8D71 - chains A and B; structure by X-ray diffraction, 2.50 A resolution.

Chain A:
Name: Protein argonaute-2
From: Homo sapiens
Notes: EC 3.1.26.-
UniProtKB: Q9UKV8 (AGO2_HUMAN); residues 1-859 here = UniProt positions 1-859
Sequence (859 residues; each row starts with the number of its first residue):
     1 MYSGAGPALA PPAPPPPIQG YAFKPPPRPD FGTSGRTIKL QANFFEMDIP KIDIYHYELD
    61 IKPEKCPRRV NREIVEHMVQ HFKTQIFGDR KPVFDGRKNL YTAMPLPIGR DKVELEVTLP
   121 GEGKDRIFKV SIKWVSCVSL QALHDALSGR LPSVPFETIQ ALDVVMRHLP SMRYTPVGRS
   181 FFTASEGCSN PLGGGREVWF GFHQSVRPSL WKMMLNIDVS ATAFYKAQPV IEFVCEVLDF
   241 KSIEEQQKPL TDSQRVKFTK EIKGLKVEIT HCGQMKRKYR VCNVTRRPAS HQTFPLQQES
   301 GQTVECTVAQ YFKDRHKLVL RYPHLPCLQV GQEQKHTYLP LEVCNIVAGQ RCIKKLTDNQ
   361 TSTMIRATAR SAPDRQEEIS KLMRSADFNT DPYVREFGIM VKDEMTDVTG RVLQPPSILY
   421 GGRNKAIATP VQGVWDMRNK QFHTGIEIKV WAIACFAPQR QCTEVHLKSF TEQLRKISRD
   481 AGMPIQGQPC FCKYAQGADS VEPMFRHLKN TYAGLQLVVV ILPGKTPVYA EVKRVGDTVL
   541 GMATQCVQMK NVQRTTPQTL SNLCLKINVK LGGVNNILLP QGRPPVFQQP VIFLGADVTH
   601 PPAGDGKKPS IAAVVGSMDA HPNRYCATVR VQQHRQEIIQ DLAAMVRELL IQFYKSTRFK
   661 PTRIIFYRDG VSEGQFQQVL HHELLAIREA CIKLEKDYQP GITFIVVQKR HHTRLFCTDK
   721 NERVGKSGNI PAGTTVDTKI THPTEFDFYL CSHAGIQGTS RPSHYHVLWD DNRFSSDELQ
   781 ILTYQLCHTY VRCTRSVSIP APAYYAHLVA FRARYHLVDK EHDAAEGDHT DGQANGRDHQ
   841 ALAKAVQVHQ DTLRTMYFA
Not modelled in the structure: 1-22, 123, 274-275, 603-605, 818-838
Differences from the reference sequence: conflict Asp387 (Ser in Q9UKV8), Ala824 (Ser in Q9UKV8), Asp828 (Ser in Q9UKV8), Asp831 (Ser in Q9UKV8), Ala834 (Ser in Q9UKV8)
Bound ions: Mg2+ near Asp597 (its only coordinating residue here)
UniProt features mapped onto this chain:
  - region: Tyr311 to His316 (Interaction with guide RNA), Phe587 to Pro590 (Interaction with GW182 family members), Leu650 to Lys660 (Interaction with GW182 family members), Lys709, Arg710 (Interaction with guide RNA), His753 to Arg761 (Interaction with guide RNA), Tyr790 to Arg812 (Interaction with guide RNA)
  - binding site (a divalent metal cation): Asp597, Asp669, His807
  - modified residue: Tyr2 (3'-nitrotyrosine), Pro700 (4-hydroxyproline)
  - natural variant: Leu192 (L192P: In LESKRES), Gly201 (G201C: In LESKRES; G201V: In LESKRES), His203 (H203Q: In LESKRES), Thr357 (T357M: In LESKRES), Met364 (M364T: In LESKRES), Ala367 (A367P: In LESKRES), Gly573 (G573S: In LESKRES), Gly733 (G733R: In LESKRES), Cys751 (C751Y: In LESKRES), Ser760 (S760R: In LESKRES)
  - mutagenesis: Leu140 (L140W: No effect), Phe470 (F470V: No effect on miRNA-binding or target mRNA cleavage. Abrogates binding to the 7-methylguanosine cap of mRNA and prevents inhibition of translation. Abolishes interaction with TNRC6C ...), Phe505 (F505V: No effect on miRNA-binding or target mRNA cleavage. Abrogates binding to the 7-methylguanosine cap of mRNA and prevents inhibition of translation and abolishes interaction with TNRC6C ...), Lys533 (K533A: Impairs RNA cleavage), Gln545 (Q545A: Impairs RNA cleavage), Lys570 (K570A: Impairs RNA cleavage), Asp597 (D597A: Abrogates RNA cleavage but does not affect binding to siRNA or translational repression), Gln633 (Q633A: No effect; Q633R: Abrogates RNA cleavage. Binds siRNA), His634 (H634P/A: Abrogates RNA cleavage. Binds siRNA), Asp669 (D669A: Abrogates RNA cleavage but does not affect binding to siRNA), Glu673 (E673A: Impairs RNA cleavage; E673G: No effect on RNA cleavage), Phe676 (F676A/I/M/R/Y: Impairs RNA cleavage; F676V: Abrogates RNA cleavage), 6 further mutagenesis entries in UniProt
From the paper describing this entry:
  - conformationally variable residues (order/disorder transition): Ala603 to Gly606

Chain B:
Molecule: miR-122-21nt
Sequence (21 nucleotides; row label = number of the first residue in the row):
     1 UGGAGUGUGA CAAUGGUGUU U
Not modelled in the structure: 10-19

Interface between chain A and chain B:
Residue-residue contacts - 73 pairs, chain A then chain B:
  Ser220(A) - U8(B)  phosphate contact
  Ala221(A) - G7(B)  hydrogen bond to the sugar
  Ala221(A) - U8(B)  hydrogen bond to the phosphate
  His271(A) - U21(B)  salt bridge to the phosphate
  Tyr279(A) - U20(B)  sugar contact
  Phe294(A) - U21(B)  base contact
  Leu296(A) - U21(B)  base contact
  Val308(A) - U21(B)  phosphate contact
  Tyr311(A) - U21(B)  hydrogen bond to the phosphate
  Phe312(A) - U21(B)  phosphate contact
  His316(A) - U21(B)  salt bridge to the phosphate
  Lys335(A) - U20(B)  base contact
  Lys335(A) - U21(B)  base contact
  His336(A) - U21(B)  hydrogen bond to the sugar
  Thr337(A) - U21(B)  sugar contact
  Tyr338(A) - U21(B)  hydrogen bond to the sugar
  Leu339(A) - U21(B)  sugar contact
  Arg351(A) - G9(B)  salt bridge to the phosphate
  Leu356(A) - G7(B)  base contact
  Thr361(A) - G7(B)  base contact
  Met364(A) - G7(B)  hydrogen bond to the base
  Met364(A) - U8(B)  sugar contact
  Ile365(A) - U6(B)  base contact
  Ile365(A) - G7(B)  base contact
  Thr368(A) - G7(B)  hydrogen bond to the sugar
  Ala369(A) - U6(B)  sugar contact
  Leu522(A) - U1(B)  base contact
  Gly524(A) - U1(B)  hydrogen bond to the base
  Lys525(A) - U1(B)  base contact
  Thr526(A) - U1(B)  hydrogen bond to the base
  Tyr529(A) - U1(B)  hydrogen bond to the phosphate
  Lys533(A) - U1(B)  salt bridge to the phosphate
  Gln545(A) - U1(B)  hydrogen bond to the phosphate
  Cys546(A) - U1(B)  hydrogen bond to the phosphate
  Val547(A) - U1(B)  phosphate contact
  Val547(A) - G2(B)  phosphate contact
  Gln548(A) - U1(B)  hydrogen bond to the sugar
  Gln548(A) - G2(B)  hydrogen bond to the phosphate
  Asn551(A) - G2(B)  phosphate contact
  Gln558(A) - G2(B)  base contact
  Thr559(A) - G2(B)  hydrogen bond to the base
  Asn562(A) - G2(B)  hydrogen bond to the base
  Asn562(A) - G3(B)  sugar contact
  Leu563(A) - G2(B)  sugar contact
  Lys566(A) - U1(B)  salt bridge to the phosphate
  Lys566(A) - G2(B)  phosphate contact
  Lys566(A) - G3(B)  salt bridge to the phosphate
  Lys570(A) - U1(B)  salt bridge to the phosphate
  Lys709(A) - U6(B)  salt bridge to the phosphate
  Arg714(A) - G7(B)  salt bridge to the phosphate
  His753(A) - G5(B)  hydrogen bond to the phosphate
  His753(A) - U6(B)  salt bridge to the phosphate
  Ile756(A) - A4(B)  sugar contact
  Ile756(A) - G5(B)  hydrogen bond to the sugar
  Gln757(A) - G5(B)  hydrogen bond to the base
  Gln757(A) - U6(B)  sugar contact
  Gly758(A) - U6(B)  sugar contact
  Thr759(A) - U6(B)  sugar contact
  Ser760(A) - U6(B)  phosphate contact
  Arg761(A) - U6(B)  hydrogen bond to the phosphate
  Arg761(A) - G7(B)  salt bridge to the phosphate
  Arg761(A) - U8(B)  salt bridge to the phosphate
  Tyr790(A) - A4(B)  hydrogen bond to the phosphate
  Arg792(A) - G3(B)  salt bridge to the phosphate
  Arg792(A) - A4(B)  salt bridge to the phosphate
  Cys793(A) - G3(B)  sugar contact
  Cys793(A) - A4(B)  sugar contact
  Arg795(A) - A4(B)  hydrogen bond to the sugar
  Val797(A) - G5(B)  phosphate contact
  Ser798(A) - G5(B)  hydrogen bond to the phosphate
  Tyr804(A) - A4(B)  phosphate contact
  Tyr804(A) - G5(B)  hydrogen bond to the phosphate
  Arg812(A) - U1(B)  salt bridge to the phosphate
Also at the interface, not in a pair above, chain A (67 interface residues in all): Val219, Thr222, Cys272, Gly273, Arg375, Pro523, Thr544, His712, Ala754, Gly755, Ala859

In short:
The interface between chain A and chain B involves 67 residues on one side and 11 on the other; the contacts
include 24 hydrogen bonds and 15 salt bridges. Polar pairs include Met364(A)-G7(B), Gly524(A)-U1(B) and
Thr526(A)-U1(B). From the paper: conformational variability at Ala603(A).
Here chain A is Protein argonaute-2 (Homo sapiens) and chain B is miR-122-21nt. Entry 8D71 (Human Ago2 bound
to miR122(21nt)) was determined by X-ray diffraction, deposited together with 8D6J.
